PDB entry 8UKH | X-ray diffraction, 3.52 A resolution | chains A and B of the 6 polymer chains in the assembly

Chain A (and B):
Molecule: Cell traversal protein for ookinetes and sporozoites
Source organism: Plasmodium falciparum 3D7
Notes: chain B of this document is another copy of the same molecule, construct and numbering; everything in this record applies to it too
UniProtKB: Q8I5P1 (Q8I5P1_PLAF7); numbering as in UniProt (aligned over 25-182)
Amino-acid sequence (168 residues; numbered 23 to 190; the number before each row is that of its first residue):
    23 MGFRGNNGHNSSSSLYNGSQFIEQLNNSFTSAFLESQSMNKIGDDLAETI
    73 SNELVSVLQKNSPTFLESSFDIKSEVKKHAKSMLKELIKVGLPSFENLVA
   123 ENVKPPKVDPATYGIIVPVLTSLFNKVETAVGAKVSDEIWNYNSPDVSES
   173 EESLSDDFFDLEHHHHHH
Not modelled in the structure: 23-59, 117-190 (chain B: 23-59, 116-190)
Differences from the reference sequence: initiating methionine (23); expression tag (24, 183-190)

Interface between chain A and chain B:
Contacting residue pairs (27; chain A residue first):
  Ile-64(A) with Val-79(B), hydrophobic
  Leu-68(A) with Ile-72(B), hydrophobic; Leu-76(B), hydrophobic
  Ile-72(A) with Ile-72(B), hydrophobic; Leu-109(B), hydrophobic
  Leu-76(A) with Leu-68(B), hydrophobic; Leu-109(B), hydrophobic; Ile-110(B), hydrophobic
  Val-79(A) with Ile-64(B), hydrophobic
  Val-98(A) with Leu-109(B); Val-112(B), hydrophobic
  His-101(A) with Leu-109(B)
  Ala-102(A) with Leu-109(B)
  Met-105(A) with Met-105(B), hydrophobic; Leu-109(B), hydrophobic
  Leu-106(A) with Ile-72(B), hydrophobic
  Leu-109(A) with Ile-72(B), hydrophobic; Leu-76(B), hydrophobic; Val-98(B); His-101(B); Ala-102(B); Met-105(B), hydrophobic
  Ile-110(A) with Leu-76(B); Leu-80(B), hydrophobic
  Val-112(A) with Val-98(B), hydrophobic
  Gly-113(A) with Leu-80(B)
  Leu-114(A) with Ser-84(B)
Other interface residues (no listed pair), chain A (18 interface residues in all): Leu-80, Asn-83, Glu-97
Other interface residues (no listed pair), chain B (19 interface residues in all): Met-61, Thr-86, Leu-88, Leu-106, Gly-113

In short:
Chain A and chain B form an interface of 18 and 19 residues respectively.
Both chains are Cell traversal protein for ookinetes and sporozoites (Plasmodium falciparum 3D7). Entry 8UKH
(Crystal structure of Plasmodium falciparum CelTOS in complex with antibody 4h12) was determined by X-ray
diffraction.
